Entry 5FRC (X-ray diffraction, 1.44 A resolution); this record covers chain A.

# Chain A
Name: Uricase
Source organism: Aspergillus flavus
Notes: EC 1.7.3.3
UniProtKB: Q00511 (URIC_ASPFL); residues 1-301 here correspond to UniProt positions 2-302 (UniProt number = residue number + 1)
Chain sequence (302 residues; numbered 0 to 301; the number before each row is that of its first residue; numbering starts at 0):
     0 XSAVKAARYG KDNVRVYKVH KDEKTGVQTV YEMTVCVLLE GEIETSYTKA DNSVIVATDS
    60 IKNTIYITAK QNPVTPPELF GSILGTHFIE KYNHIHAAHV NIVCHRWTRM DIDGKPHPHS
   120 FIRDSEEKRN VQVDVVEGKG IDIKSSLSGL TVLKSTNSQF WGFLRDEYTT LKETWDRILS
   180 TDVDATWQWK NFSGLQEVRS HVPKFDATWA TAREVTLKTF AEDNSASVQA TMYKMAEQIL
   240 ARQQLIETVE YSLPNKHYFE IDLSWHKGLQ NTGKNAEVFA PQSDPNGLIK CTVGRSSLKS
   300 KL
Not modelled in the structure: 296-301
Sequence notes: acetylation (0)
Modified residues: ACE (acetyl group) at position 0
Bound ions: Na+: I88, Y91, I94, E136
Residues lining bound ligands:
  - 8-azaxanthine (AZA): Y8, I54, A56, T57, D58, F159, L170, R176, S226, V227, Q228, N254, I288
  - oxygen molecule (OXY): K10, T57, N254, H256, G286, I288

# In short
Bound to chain A: 8-azaxanthine and oxygen molecule. I88, Y91, I94 and E136 form the Na+ site.
Chain A is Uricase (Aspergillus flavus); the structure, Structure of urate oxidase prepared by the
'soak-and-freeze' method under 42 bar of oxygen pressure, was determined by X-ray diffraction together with
5FSJ, 5FSP, 5FSS and 5FST from the same study.
